PDB entry 8JJP | electron microscopy, 2.90 A resolution | chains C and S of the 6 polymer chains in the assembly

== Chain C ==
Protein: Guanine nucleotide-binding protein G(i) subunit alpha-1
Organism: Homo sapiens
UniProt: P63096 (GNAI1_HUMAN); numbering as in UniProt (aligned over 1-354)
Sequence (354 residues; numbered 1 to 354; the number before each row is that of its first residue):
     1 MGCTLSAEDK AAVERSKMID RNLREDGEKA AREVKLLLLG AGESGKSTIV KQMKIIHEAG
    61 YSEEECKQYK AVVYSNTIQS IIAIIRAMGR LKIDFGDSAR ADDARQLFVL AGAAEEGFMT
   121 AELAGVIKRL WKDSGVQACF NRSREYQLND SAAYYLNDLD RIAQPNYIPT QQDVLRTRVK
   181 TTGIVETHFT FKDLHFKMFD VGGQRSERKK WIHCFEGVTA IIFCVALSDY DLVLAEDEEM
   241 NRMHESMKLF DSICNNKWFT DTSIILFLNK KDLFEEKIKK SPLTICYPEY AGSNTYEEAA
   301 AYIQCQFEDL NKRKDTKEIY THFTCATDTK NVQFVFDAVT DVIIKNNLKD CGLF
Disordered / not traced: 59-179
Swiss-Prot annotation at these positions:
  - region: K35 to T48 (G1 motif), D173 to T181 (G2 motif), F196 to R205 (G3 motif), I265 to D272 (G4 motif), T324 to T329 (G5 motif)
  - binding site (GTP): E43 to T48, S151, L175 to T181, D200 to Q204, N269 to D272, A326
  - binding site (Mg(2+)): S47, T181
  - modified residue: R178 (ADP-ribosylarginine), Q204 (Deamidated glutamine), C351 (ADP-ribosylcysteine)
  - lipidation: G2 (N-myristoyl glycine), C3 (S-palmitoyl cysteine)
  - natural variant: G40 (G40C: In NEDHISB; G40R: In NEDHISB), G45 (G45D: In NEDHISB), T48 (T48I: In NEDHISB; T48K: In NEDHISB), Q52 (Q52P: In NEDHISB), S75 (deletion: In NEDHISB; uncertain significance), Q172 (deletion: In NEDHISB), D173 (D173V: In NEDHISB), E186 to F189 (deletion: In NEDHISB; uncertain significance), C224 (C224Y: In NEDHISB), K270 (K270N: In NEDHISB; K270R: In NEDHISB), D272 (D272G: In NEDHISB), A326 (A326P: In NEDHISB), 1 further natural variant entry in UniProt
  - mutagenesis: G42 (G42R: Abolishes switch to an activated conformation and dissociation from beta and gamma subunits upon GTP binding. Abolishes interaction with RGS family members), E116 (E116L: Enhances interaction (inactive GDP-bound) with RGS14), Q147 (Q147L: Enhances interaction (inactive GDP-bound) with RGS14), E245 (E245L: Enhances interaction (inactive GDP-bound) with RGS14)

== Chain S ==
Protein: scFv16
Organism: Mus musculus
Notes: antibody fragment or engineered binder
Sequence (247 residues; numbered 1 to 247; the number before each row is that of its first residue):
     1 DVQLVESGGG LVQPGGSRKL SCSASGFAFS SFGMHWVRQA PEKGLEWVAY ISSGSGTIYY
    61 ADTVKGRFTI SRDDPKNTLF LQMTSLRSED TAMYYCVRSI YYYGSSPFDF WGQGTTLTVS
   121 SGGGGSGGGG SGGGGSDIVM TQATSSVPVT PGESVSISCR SSKSLLHSNG NTYLYWFLQR
   181 PGQSPQLLIY RMSNLASGVP DRFSGSGSGT AFTLTISRLE AEDVGVYYCM QHLEYPLTFG
   241 AGTKLEL
Disordered / not traced: 122-135
Disulfides: C22-C96, C159-C229

== Interface between chain C and chain S ==
Pairs across the interface (23; chain C residue first):
  T4(C) with H167(S)
  S6(C) with H167(S); Y173(S), hydrogen bond; L233(S)
  A7(C) with H232(S); L233(S)
  E8(C) with P107(S); Y173(S); Y175(S), hydrogen bond; R191(S), salt bridge; H232(S), salt bridge
  D9(C) with N169(S), hydrogen bond; Y173(S)
  A11(C) with Y101(S), hydrophobic
  A12(C) with Y101(S)
  E14(C) with S52(S); S53(S); G56(S); T57(S), hydrogen bond
  R15(C) with I100(S); Y101(S); Y102(S)
  M18(C) with S53(S)
Also at the interface, not in a pair above, chain C (11 interface residues in all): L5
Also at the interface, not in a pair above, chain S (20 interface residues in all): S31, G54, S168, E234, Y235

== Overview ==
Chain C and chain S form an interface of 11 and 20 residues respectively, with 4 hydrogen bonds and 2 salt
bridges. Polar pairs include E8(C)-R191(S), E8(C)-H232(S) and S6(C)-Y173(S).
Chain C is Guanine nucleotide-binding protein G(i) subunit alpha-1 (Homo sapiens) and chain S is scFv16 (Mus
musculus); the structure, G protein-coupled receptor 1, was determined by electron microscopy, deposited
together with 8XGM.
